PDB entry 8X9B | electron microscopy, 3.82 A resolution | chains E and O of the 16 polymer chains in the assembly

# Chain E
Molecule: Capsid protein VP1
From: Coxsackievirus A16
UniProtKB: A0A2S1BJ89 (A0A2S1BJ89_9ENTO); residues 1-297 here correspond to UniProt positions 566-862 (UniProt number = residue number + 565)
Sequence (297 residues; numbered 1 to 297; the number before each row is that of its first residue):
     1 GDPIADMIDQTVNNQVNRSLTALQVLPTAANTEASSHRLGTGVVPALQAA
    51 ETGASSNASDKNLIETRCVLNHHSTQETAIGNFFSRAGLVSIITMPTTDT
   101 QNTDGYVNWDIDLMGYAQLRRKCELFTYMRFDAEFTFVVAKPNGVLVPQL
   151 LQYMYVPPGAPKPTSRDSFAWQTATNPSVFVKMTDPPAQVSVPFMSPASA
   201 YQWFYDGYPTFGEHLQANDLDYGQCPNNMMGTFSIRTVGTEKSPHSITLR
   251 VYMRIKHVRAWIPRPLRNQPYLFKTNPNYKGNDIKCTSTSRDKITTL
Disordered / not traced: 1-73, 98-103, 211-216

# Chain O
Molecule: The heavy chain of Fab h1A6.2
From: Mus musculus
Notes: antibody fragment or engineered binder
Sequence (114 residues; each row starts with the number of its first residue):
     1 EVQLVQSGAEVKKPGASVKVSCKASGFNIKDFYIHWVRQRPGQGLEWIGW
    51 IDPKVGNTMFDPKFQGKARITVDASISTAYLELSRLRSDDTAVYYCSRGA
   101 AAYWGQGTLVTVSS
Disordered / not traced: 1, 114
Cystine bridges: Cys-22/Cys-96

# Interface between chain E and chain O
Contacting residue pairs (6; chain E residue first):
  Asp-219(E) / Asn-57(O)
  Leu-220(E) / Met-59(O)
  Leu-220(E) / Gln-65(O)
  Asp-221(E) / Met-59(O)
  Tyr-222(E) / Trp-50(O)
  Tyr-222(E) / Met-59(O)  hydrogen bond

# Overview
The chain E/chain O interface involves 4 residues from each chain, with 1 hydrogen bond. The hydrogen-bonded
pair is Tyr-222(E)/Met-59(O).
Chain E is Capsid protein VP1 (Coxsackievirus A16) and chain O is the heavy chain of Fab h1A6.2 (Mus
musculus); the structure, Cryo-EM structure of coxsackievirus A16 empty particle in complex with Fab h1A6.2
(local refinement), was determined by electron microscopy, deposited together with 8X95, 8X96, 8X97, 8X98,
8X99, 8X9A, 8YTB and 8YTJ.
